Entry 1I9H (X-ray diffraction, 2.40 A resolution); this record covers chains A and B.

Chain A:
Molecule: Streptavidin
Organism: Streptomyces avidinii
Reference sequence: P22629 (SAV_STRAV); residues 1-139 here correspond to UniProt positions 25-163 (UniProt number = residue number + 24)
Amino-acid sequence (139 residues; row label = number of the first residue in the row):
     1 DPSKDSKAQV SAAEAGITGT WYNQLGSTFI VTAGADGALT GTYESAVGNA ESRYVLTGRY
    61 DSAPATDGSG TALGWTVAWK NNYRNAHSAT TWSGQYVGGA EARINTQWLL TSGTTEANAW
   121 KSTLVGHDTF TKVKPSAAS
Unresolved in the structure: 1-14, 136-139
Ligand contacts: biotinyl P-nitroaniline (BNI; 5-(2-oxo-hexahydro-thieno[3,4-d]imidazol-6-yl)-pentanoic acid (4-nitro-phenyl)-amide): N23, L25, S27, Y43, S45, V47, G48, N49, A50, W79, A86, S88, T90, W92, W108, L110, S112, L124, D128
Curated features (UniProtKB/Swiss-Prot):
  - motif: R59 to D61 (Cell attachment site)
  - binding site (biotin): Y43, Y54, W92, W108, W120

Chain B:
Molecule: Streptavidin
Organism: Streptomyces avidinii
Reference sequence: P22629 (SAV_STRAV); residues 201-339 here correspond to UniProt positions 25-163 (UniProt number = residue number - 176)
Amino-acid sequence (139 residues; numbered 201 to 339; the number before each row is that of its first residue):
   201 DPSKDSKAQV SAAEAGITGT WYNQLGSTFI VTAGADGALT GTYESAVGNA ESRYVLTGRY
   261 DSAPATDGSG TALGWTVAWK NNYRNAHSAT TWSGQYVGGA EARINTQWLL TSGTTEANAW
   321 KSTLVGHDTF TKVKPSAAS
Unresolved in the structure: 201-212, 336-339
Ligand contacts: biotinyl P-nitroaniline (BNI; 5-(2-oxo-hexahydro-thieno[3,4-d]imidazol-6-yl)-pentanoic acid (4-nitro-phenyl)-amide): N223, L225, S227, Y243, S245, V247, G248, N249, A250, W279, A286, S288, T290, W292, W308, L310, S312, L324, D328
Curated features (UniProtKB/Swiss-Prot):
  - motif: R259 to D261 (Cell attachment site)
  - binding site (biotin): Y243, Y254, W292, W308, W320

Interface between chain A and chain B:
Pairs across the interface - 85 pairs, chain A then chain B:
  V55(A) with R259(B)
  T57(A) with T257(B), hydrogen bond; G258(B); R259(B)
  G58(A) with T257(B)
  R59(A) with V255(B); T257(B); A278(B)
  Y60(A) with A278(B)
  D61(A) with K280(B); N285(B), hydrogen bond; H287(B), salt bridge
  S62(A) with K280(B)
  A63(A) with K280(B); N285(B), hydrogen bond (backbone-side chain); H287(B)
  P64(A) with H287(B)
  A65(A) with H287(B)
  G68(A) with T315(B)
  S69(A) with T314(B)
  G70(A) with G313(B); T314(B), hydrogen bond (backbone-backbone)
  A72(A) with H287(B); S288(B); A289(B); T311(B)
  L73(A) with A289(B)
  G74(A) with T276(B); T291(B)
  W75(A) with T276(B), hydrogen bond (backbone-side chain)
  T76(A) with R259(B); G274(B); W275(B), hydrogen bond (side chain-backbone); T276(B)
  A78(A) with R259(B); Y260(B)
  K80(A) with S262(B); A263(B)
  N85(A) with D261(B), hydrogen bond; A263(B), hydrogen bond (side chain-backbone)
  H87(A) with D261(B), salt bridge; A263(B), hydrogen bond (side chain-backbone); P264(B); A265(B)
  S88(A) with A272(B)
  A89(A) with A272(B); L273(B); S293(B)
  T91(A) with G274(B); T291(B), hydrogen bond; W292(B); S293(B)
  W92(A) with T291(B)
  S93(A) with A289(B); T291(B); L309(B), hydrogen bond (side chain-backbone); T311(B), hydrogen bond
  G94(A) with T311(B), hydrogen bond (backbone-side chain)
  Q95(A) with S312(B); G313(B); T314(B), hydrogen bond; S322(B)
  V97(A) with E316(B)
  Q107(A) with L309(B); T323(B)
  W108(A) with L309(B), hydrophobic
  L109(A) with S293(B), hydrogen bond (backbone-side chain); Q307(B); W308(B); L309(B), hydrophobic
  T111(A) with A272(B); S293(B), hydrogen bond; G294(B), hydrogen bond (side chain-backbone)
  S112(A) with Q295(B)
  G113(A) with S269(B); G270(B); Q295(B)
  T114(A) with G268(B); S269(B); G270(B), hydrogen bond (backbone-backbone); Q295(B), hydrogen bond (backbone-side chain)
  T115(A) with G268(B); S269(B)
  S122(A) with Q295(B)
  T123(A) with Q307(B)
Also at the interface, not in a pair above, chain A (42 interface residues in all): L110, E116
Also at the interface, not in a pair above, chain B (43 interface residues in all): R303, L310, A319

Overview:
The interface between chain A and chain B involves 42 residues on one side and 43 on the other; the contacts
include 19 hydrogen bonds and 2 salt bridges. Among the polar pairs are D61(A)-H287(B), H87(A)-D261(B) and
T57(A)-T257(B). Ligands of chain A: biotinyl P-nitroaniline.
Both chains are Streptavidin (Streptomyces avidinii). Entry 1I9H (Core streptavidin-bna complex) was
determined by X-ray diffraction (same publication as 1IJ8).
